PDB entry 5ZEP | electron microscopy, 3.40 A resolution | chains E and A of the 58 polymer chains in the assembly

[Chain E]
Molecule: 50S ribosomal protein L4
Organism: Mycobacterium smegmatis str. MC2 155
UniProtKB: A0QSD2 (RL4_MYCS2); numbering as in UniProt (aligned over 1-215)
Chain sequence (215 residues; row label = number of the first residue in the row):
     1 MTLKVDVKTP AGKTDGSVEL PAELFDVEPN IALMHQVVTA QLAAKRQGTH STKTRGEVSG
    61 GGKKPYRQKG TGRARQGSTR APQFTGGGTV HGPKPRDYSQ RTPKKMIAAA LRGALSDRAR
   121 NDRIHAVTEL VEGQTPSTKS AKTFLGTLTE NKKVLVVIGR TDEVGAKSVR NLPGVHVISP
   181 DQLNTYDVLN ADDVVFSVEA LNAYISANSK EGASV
Disordered / not traced: 1-2, 210-215
Covalently attached groups: covalent link Asp6-Thr14; covalent link His125-Glu150; covalent link Phe144-Leu148

[Chain A]
Molecule: 23S rRNA
Organism: Mycobacterium smegmatis str. MC2 155
Sequence (3120 nucleotides; numbered 1 to 3120; the number before each row is that of its first residue):
     1 UAAGUGUUUA AGGGCGCAUG GUGGAUGCCU UGGCACUGGG AGCCGAUGAA GGACGUAGGA
    61 GGCUGCGAUA AGCCUCGGGG AGCUGUCAAC CGAGCGUUGA UCCGAGGAUG UCCGAAUGGG
   121 GAAACCCGGC ACGAGUGAUG UCGUGUCACC AGGCGCUGAA UAUAUAGGCG UCUGGGGGGA
   181 ACGCGGGGAA GUGAAACAUC UCAGUACCCG UAGGAAGAGA AAACAAAAUG UGAUUCCGUG
   241 AGUAGUGGCG AGCGAAAGCG GAGGAUGGCU AAACCGUAUG CAUGUGAUAC CGGGUAGGGG
   301 UUGUGUGUGC GGGGUUGUGG GACCUAUCUU UCCGGCUCUA CCUGGCUGGA GGGCAGUGAG
   361 AAAAUGUUGU GGUUAGCGGA AAUGGCUUGG GAUGGCCUGC CGUAGACGGU GAGAGCCCGG
   421 UACGUGAAAA CCCGACGUCU GUCUUGAUGG UGUUCCCGAG UAGCAGCGGG CCCGUGGAAU
   481 CUGCUGUGAA UCUGCCGGGA CCACCCGGUA AGCCUGAAUA CUUCCCAGUG ACCGAUAGCG
   541 GAUUAGUACC GUGAGGGAAU GGUGAAAAGU ACCCCGGGAG GGGAGUGAAA GAGUACCUGA
   601 AACCGUGCGC UUACAAUCCG UCAGAGCCCU CGACGUGUCG UGGGGUGAUG GCGUGCCUUU
   661 UGAAGAAUGA GCCUGCGAGU CAGGGACAUG UCGCGAGGUU AACCCGGGUG GGGUAGCCGC
   721 AGCGAAAGCG AGUCUGAAUA GGGCGUAUCC ACACAAGAGU GUGUGGUGUA GUGGUGUGUU
   781 CUGGACCCGA AGCGGAGUGA UCUACCCAUG GCCAGGGUGA AGCGCGGGUA AGACCGCGUG
   841 GAGGCCCGAA CCCACUUAGG UUGAAGACUG AGGGGAUGAG CUGUGGGUAG GGGUGAAAGG
   901 CCAAUCAAAC UCCGUGAUAG CUGGUUCUCC CCGAAAUGCA UUUAGGUGCA GCGUCGCAUG
   961 UUUCUUGCCG GAGGUAGAGC UACUGGAUGG CCGAUGGGCC CCACAGGGUU ACUGACGUCA
  1021 GCCAAACUCC GAAUGCCGGU AAGUCCAAGA GUGCGGCAGU GAGACGGCGG GGGAUAAGCU
  1081 CCGUGCGUCG AGAGGGAAAC AGCCCAGAUC GCCGGCUAAG GCCCCUAAGC GUGUGCUAAG
  1141 UGGAAAAGGA UGUGCAGUCG CGAAGACAAC CAGGAGGUUG GCUUAGAAGC AGCCACCCUU
  1201 GAAAGAGUGC GUAAUAGCUC ACUGGUCAAG UGAUUGUGCG CCGAUAAUGU AGCGGGGCUC
  1261 AAGCACACCG CCGAAGCCGC GGCAGCCAAC GUGUUGGCUG GGUAGGGGAG CGUCCUGCAU
  1321 CCGGUGAAGC CGCCGAGUGA UCGAGUGGUG GAGGGUGUGG GAGUGAGAAU GCAGGCAUGA
  1381 GUAGCGAUUA GGCAAGUGAG AACCUUGCCC GCCGAAAGAC CAAGGGUUCC UGGGCCAGGC
  1441 CAGUCCGCCC AGGGUGAGUC GGGACCUAAG GCGAGGCCGA CAGGCGUAGU CGAUGGACAA
  1501 CGGGUUGAUA UUCCCGUACC CGUGUAUGUG CGUCCAUGAU GAAUCAGCGG UACUAACCAU
  1561 CCAAAACCAC CGUGACCGCA CCUUUCGGGG UGUGGCGUUG GUGGGGCUGC AUGGGACCUU
  1621 CGUUGGUAGU AGUCAAGCGA UGGGGUGACG CAGGAAGGUA GCCGUACCGG UCAGUGGUAA
  1681 UACCGGGGUA AGCCUGUAGG GAGUCAGAUA GGUAAAUCCG UCUGGCAUAU AUCCUGAGAG
  1741 GUGAUGCAUA GCCGAGUGAG GCGAAUUCGG UGAUCCUAUG CUGCCGAGAA AAGCCUCUAG
  1801 CGAGGACAUA CACGGCCCGU ACCCCAAACC AACACAGGUG GUCAGGUAGA GAAUACUAAG
  1861 GCGUACGAGU GAACUAUGGU UAAGGAACUC GGCAAAAUGC CCCCGUAACU UCGGGAGAAG
  1921 GGGGACCCAC AUGGCGUGUA AGCCUUUACG GCCCAAGCGU GAGUGGGUGG CACAAACCAG
  1981 UGAGAAGCGA CUGUUUACUA AAAACACAGG UCCGUGCGAA GUCGCAAGAC GAUGUAUACG
  2041 GACUGACGCC UGCCCGGUGC UGGAAGGUUA AGAGGACCCG UUAACUCCCU UUGGGGGUGA
  2101 AGCGGAGAAU UUAAGCCCCA GUAAACGGCG GUGGUAACUA UAACCAUCCU AAGGUAGCGA
  2161 AAUUCCUUGU CGGGUAAGUU CCGACCUGCA CGAAUGGCGU AACGACUUCU CAACUGUCUC
  2221 AACCAUAGAC UCGGCGAAAU UGCACUACGA GUAAAGAUGC UCGUUACGCG CGGCAGGACG
  2281 AAAAGACCCC GGGACCUUCA CUACAACUUG GUAUUGGUGC UCGAUACGGU UUGUGUAGGA
  2341 UAGGUGGGAG ACUGUGAAGC UCACACGCCA GUGUGGGUGG AGUCGUUGUU GAAAUACCAC
  2401 UCUGAUCGUA UUGGGCCUCU AACCUCGGAC CGUAUAUCCG GUUCAGGGAC AGUGCCUGGU
  2461 GGGUAGUUUA ACUGGGGCGG UUGCCUCCUA AAAUGUAACG GAGGCGCCCA AAGGUUCCCU
  2521 CAACCUGGAC GGCAAUCAGG UGUUGAGUGU AAGUGCACAA GGGAGCUUGA CUGCGAGACG
  2581 GACAUGUCGA GCAGGGACGA AAGUCGGGAC UAGUGAUCCG GCACCUCUGA GUGGAAGGGG
  2641 UGUCGCUCAA CGGAUAAAAG GUACCCCGGG GAUAACAGGC UGAUCUUCCC CAAGAGUCCA
  2701 UAUCGACGGG AUGGUUUGGC ACCUCGAUGU CGGCUCGUCG CAUCCUGGGG CUGGAGCAGG
  2761 UCCCAAGGGU UGGGCUGUUC GCCCAUUAAA GCGGCACGCG AGCUGGGUUU AGAACGUCGU
  2821 GAGACAGUUC GGUCUCUAUC CGCCGCGCGC GUCAGAAGCU UGAGGAAACC UGUCCCUAGU
  2881 ACGAGAGGAC CGGGACGGAC GAACCUCUGG UAUACCAGUU GUCCCACCAG GGGCACGGCU
  2941 GGAUAGCCAC GUUCGGACAG GAUAACCGCU GAAAGCAUCU AAGCGGGAAA CCUCUUCCAA
  3001 GACCAGGCUU CUCACCCUCU AGGAGGGAUA AGGCCCCCCG CAGACCACGG GAUUGAUAGA
  3061 CCAGACCUGG AAGCCUAGUA AUAGGUGCAG GGAACUGGCA CUAACCGGCC GAAAACUUAC
Disordered / not traced: 1, 340-344, 634-637, 1004-1005, 1756-1757, 1946-1948, 3120
Covalently attached groups: covalent link C1568-G1603, C1568-G1604, G1572-G1601, G1578-G1592, C1579-G1592; covalent link G1578-U1593
Reported in the primary citation:
  - conformationally variable residues (domain motion): A1564 to G1605

[How chain E and chain A interact]
Residue-residue contacts (150; chain E residue first):
  Ala32(E) with C692(A), sugar contact
  Leu33(E) with C692(A), sugar contact; G693(A), sugar contact
  His35(E) with G1359(A), sugar contact
  Gln36(E) with G774(A), hydrogen bond to the base; U775(A), sugar contact
  Gln41(E) with U709(A), phosphate contact; G710(A), hydrogen bond to the phosphate
  Leu42(E) with A531(A), hydrogen bond to the base; G1317(A), sugar contact
  Ala43(E) with A531(A), base contact
  Ala44(E) with U709(A), sugar contact
  Lys45(E) with U709(A), base contact
  Arg46(E) with A531(A), phosphate contact; C532(A), salt bridge to the phosphate; G1361(A), hydrogen bond to the sugar
  Gln47(E) with U529(A), hydrogen bond to the sugar; G530(A), sugar contact; A531(A), hydrogen bond to the phosphate
  Thr49(E) with A35(A), base contact; G530(A), hydrogen bond to the base; C532(A), sugar contact
  His50(E) with C532(A), salt bridge to the phosphate
  Ser51(E) with C34(A), hydrogen bond to the sugar; A35(A), sugar contact; C539(A), phosphate contact
  Thr52(E) with G538(A), phosphate contact; G1363(A), base contact
  Lys53(E) with C539(A), salt bridge to the phosphate; G540(A), phosphate contact
  Thr54(E) with G916(A), base contact
  Arg55(E) with C788(A), salt bridge to the phosphate; G789(A), salt bridge to the phosphate; G916(A), hydrogen bond to the sugar
  Gly56(E) with G916(A), phosphate contact
  Val58(E) with G540(A), phosphate contact
  Ser59(E) with G540(A), hydrogen bond to the sugar
  Gly60(E) with G557(A), phosphate contact
  Gly61(E) with G557(A), hydrogen bond to the phosphate
  Lys63(E) with U911(A), salt bridge to the phosphate; C912(A), phosphate contact
  Lys64(E) with A790(A), phosphate contact
  Arg67(E) with C2667(A), salt bridge to the phosphate
  Gln68(E) with G789(A), hydrogen bond to the sugar; A790(A), hydrogen bond to the sugar; C2667(A), phosphate contact; G2668(A), hydrogen bond to the phosphate
  Lys69(E) with A2284(A), hydrogen bond to the sugar; G2285(A), salt bridge to the phosphate; C2667(A), phosphate contact; G2668(A), salt bridge to the phosphate
  Gly70(E) with A2283(A), sugar contact; A2284(A), hydrogen bond to the phosphate
  Thr71(E) with A2283(A), phosphate contact; A2284(A), phosphate contact
  Gly72(E) with U1370(A), base contact; A2283(A), phosphate contact; A2284(A), phosphate contact
  Arg73(E) with U1370(A), base contact
  Ala74(E) with U1370(A), phosphate contact; G1371(A), phosphate contact
  Arg75(E) with G789(A), sugar contact; U922(A), base contact; A2284(A), base contact; G2668(A), phosphate contact; G2669(A), salt bridge to the phosphate
  Gln76(E) with G1371(A), hydrogen bond to the sugar
  Gly77(E) with G789(A), hydrogen bond to the phosphate; A790(A), phosphate contact
  Ser78(E) with G789(A), phosphate contact
  Arg80(E) with G540(A), sugar contact; A558(A), salt bridge to the phosphate
  Pro82(E) with G677(A), sugar contact; C788(A), sugar contact
  Gln83(E) with C676(A), base contact; C788(A), hydrogen bond to the sugar; A1369(A), base contact; G1371(A), hydrogen bond to the base; C1372(A), base contact
  Phe84(E) with C1372(A), sugar contact
  Thr85(E) with U536(A), base contact; G675(A), base contact; C1372(A), hydrogen bond to the sugar; A1373(A), hydrogen bond to the sugar
  Gly86(E) with A537(A), hydrogen bond to the phosphate
  Thr89(E) with G538(A), hydrogen bond to the phosphate; G1363(A), hydrogen bond to the base
  Val90(E) with G677(A), phosphate contact; A678(A), phosphate contact; C787(A), sugar contact
  His91(E) with A678(A), sugar contact; G679(A), phosphate contact; U680(A), sugar contact; C786(A), hydrogen bond to the sugar; G1363(A), sugar contact
  Pro93(E) with G1363(A), phosphate contact
  Lys94(E) with C681(A), hydrogen bond to the base; A785(A), base contact
  Pro95(E) with A35(A), sugar contact
  Arg96(E) with C681(A), hydrogen bond to the phosphate; A682(A), salt bridge to the phosphate; A1362(A), salt bridge to the phosphate
  Gln100(E) with U775(A), sugar contact
  Arg101(E) with G684(A), base contact; U700(A), hydrogen bond to the phosphate; A701(A), salt bridge to the phosphate; G774(A), salt bridge to the phosphate; U775(A), phosphate contact
  Thr102(E) with U700(A), phosphate contact; G774(A), sugar contact
  Pro103(E) with U700(A), phosphate contact; G773(A), sugar contact; G774(A), sugar contact
  Lys104(E) with U700(A), hydrogen bond to the phosphate; G713(A), hydrogen bond to the base
  Lys105(E) with G693(A), sugar contact; U699(A), salt bridge to the phosphate
  Met106(E) with G693(A), sugar contact; G773(A), base contact; G774(A), base contact
  Ile107(E) with G710(A), phosphate contact; G711(A), phosphate contact
  Pro136(E) with U403(A), phosphate contact
  Ser137(E) with U403(A), hydrogen bond to the phosphate
  Thr138(E) with U403(A), hydrogen bond to the phosphate
  Lys139(E) with G402(A), base contact
  Lys142(E) with G402(A), base contact
  Lys153(E) with A1319(A), salt bridge to the phosphate
  Lys167(E) with U403(A), hydrogen bond to the base; C423(A), sugar contact
  Arg170(E) with U403(A), hydrogen bond to the phosphate; A404(A), salt bridge to the phosphate; A422(A), hydrogen bond to the sugar
  Asn171(E) with G402(A), hydrogen bond to the sugar; A404(A), phosphate contact; G405(A), hydrogen bond to the sugar
  Leu172(E) with G402(A), base contact
  Pro173(E) with G402(A), base contact
  His176(E) with G708(A), hydrogen bond to the base
  Asp181(E) with G710(A), hydrogen bond to the sugar
  Gln182(E) with G706(A), hydrogen bond to the base; G708(A), hydrogen bond to the sugar; G710(A), hydrogen bond to the base
  Leu183(E) with G710(A), sugar contact
  Asn184(E) with G708(A), base contact; U709(A), hydrogen bond to the sugar; G710(A), sugar contact
  Tyr186(E) with G1317(A), hydrogen bond to the sugar
  Asp187(E) with G708(A), hydrogen bond to the base
  Asn190(E) with C1318(A), sugar contact
Other interface residues (no listed pair), chain E (87 interface residues in all): Asn30, Thr39, Gly48, Glu57, Gly62, Tyr66, Ala81, Gly87, Tyr98, Ala108
Other interface residues (no listed pair), chain A (78 interface residues in all): C36, G546, C694, G712, G783, G784, C913, G1360

[Summary]
87 residues of chain E face 78 of chain A across their interface; the contacts include 46 hydrogen bonds and
18 salt bridges. Polar pairs include Gln36(E)-G774(A), Leu42(E)-A531(A) and Thr49(E)-G530(A). The paper
reports conformational variability at A1564(A).
Here chain E is 50S ribosomal protein L4 and chain A is 23S rRNA, both from Mycobacterium smegmatis str. MC2
155. Entry 5ZEP (M. smegmatis hibernating state 70S ribosome structure) was determined by electron microscopy,
deposited together with 5ZEB, 5ZET, 5ZEU and 5ZEY.
